PDB entry 5DGB | X-ray diffraction, 1.79 A resolution | chains A and T of the 3 polymer chains in the assembly

== Chain A ==
Protein: DNA polymerase eta
Organism: Homo sapiens
Notes: EC 2.7.7.7
Reference sequence: Q9Y253 (POLH_HUMAN); numbering as in UniProt (aligned over 1-432)
Amino-acid sequence (435 residues; each row starts with the number of its first residue; numbers below 1 keep their minus sign (Gly-2 is residue -2)):
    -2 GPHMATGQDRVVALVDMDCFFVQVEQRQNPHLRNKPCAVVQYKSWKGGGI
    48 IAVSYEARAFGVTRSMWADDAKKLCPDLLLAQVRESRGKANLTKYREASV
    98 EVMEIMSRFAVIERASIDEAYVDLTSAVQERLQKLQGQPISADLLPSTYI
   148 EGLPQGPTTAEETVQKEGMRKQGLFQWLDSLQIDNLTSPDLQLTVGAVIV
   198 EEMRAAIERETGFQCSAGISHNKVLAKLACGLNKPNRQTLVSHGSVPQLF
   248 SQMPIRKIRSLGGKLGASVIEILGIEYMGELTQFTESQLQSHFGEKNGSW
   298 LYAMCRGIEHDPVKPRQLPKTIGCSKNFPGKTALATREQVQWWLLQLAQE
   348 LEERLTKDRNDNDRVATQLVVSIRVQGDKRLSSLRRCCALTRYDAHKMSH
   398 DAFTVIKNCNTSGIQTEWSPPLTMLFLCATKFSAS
Unresolved in the structure: 155-159
Construct notes: expression tag (-2 to 0)
Ion coordination: Mg2+ site 1: Asp13, Met14, Asp115 (together with 1FZ); Mg2+ site 2: Asp13, Asp115, Glu116 (together with 1FZ)
Small-molecule neighbours: 1FZ (5'-O-[(R)-hydroxy{[(R)-hydroxy(phosphonooxy)phosphoryl]amino}phosphoryl]thymidine): Asp13, Met14, Asp15, Cys16, Phe17, Phe18, Ile48, Ala49, Tyr52, Arg55, Arg61, Ile114, Asp115, Glu116, Lys231
Swiss-Prot annotation at these positions:
  - binding site (Mg(2+)): Asp13, Met14, Asp115, Glu116
  - binding site (Mn(2+)): Asp13, Met14, Asp115, Glu116
  - binding site (a 2'-deoxyribonucleoside 5'-triphosphate): Arg61
What the authors report for this chain:
  - binding site for the 12-nt DNA strand (chain T): Gln38
  - conformationally variable residues (side-chain flip): Arg61

== Chain T ==
Molecule: 12-nt DNA strand
Sequence (12 nucleotides; numbered 1 to 12; the number before each row is that of its first residue):
     1 CATAXTGACGCT
Modified / non-standard residues: EDA (3-[2-deoxy-ribofuranosyl]-3H-1,3,4,5a,8-pentaaza-as-indacene-5'-monophosphate) at position 5

== Chain A / chain T interface ==
Residue-residue contacts - 43 pairs, chain A then chain T:
  Gln38(A) - DA4(T)  hydrogen bond to the sugar
  Tyr39(A) - DA4(T)  phosphate contact
  Tyr39(A) - EDA_5(T)  hydrogen bond to the phosphate
  Trp42(A) - DA2(T)  stacking on the base
  Gly46(A) - DT3(T)  base contact
  Ile47(A) - DT3(T)  base contact
  Ile48(A) - DT3(T)  base contact
  Ile48(A) - DA4(T)  base contact
  Arg61(A) - DT3(T)  base contact
  Arg61(A) - DA4(T)  base contact
  Ser62(A) - DT3(T)  base contact
  Trp64(A) - DT3(T)  sugar contact
  Lys86(A) - DT6(T)  salt bridge to the phosphate
  Leu89(A) - EDA_5(T)  phosphate contact
  Leu89(A) - DT6(T)  phosphate contact
  Arg93(A) - DT6(T)  salt bridge to the phosphate
  Arg93(A) - DG7(T)  salt bridge to the phosphate
  Lys311(A) - DC9(T)  phosphate contact
  Arg313(A) - DA8(T)  salt bridge to the phosphate
  Pro316(A) - DA8(T)  phosphate contact
  Lys317(A) - DA8(T)  hydrogen bond to the phosphate
  Lys317(A) - DC9(T)  phosphate contact
  Thr318(A) - DG7(T)  sugar contact
  Thr318(A) - DA8(T)  hydrogen bond to the phosphate
  Ile319(A) - DG7(T)  phosphate contact
  Gly320(A) - DT6(T)  sugar contact
  Gly320(A) - DG7(T)  hydrogen bond to the phosphate
  Cys321(A) - DT6(T)  phosphate contact
  Ser322(A) - EDA_5(T)  sugar contact
  Ser322(A) - DT6(T)  hydrogen bond to the phosphate
  Lys323(A) - EDA_5(T)  salt bridge to the phosphate
  Asn324(A) - DA4(T)  hydrogen bond to the phosphate
  Asn324(A) - EDA_5(T)  hydrogen bond to the phosphate
  Pro326(A) - DC1(T)  phosphate contact
  Pro326(A) - DA2(T)  sugar contact
  Pro326(A) - DA4(T)  phosphate contact
  Gly327(A) - DC1(T)  hydrogen bond to the phosphate
  Gly327(A) - DA2(T)  phosphate contact
  Thr329(A) - DA2(T)  base contact
  Arg351(A) - DT6(T)  salt bridge to the phosphate
  Arg351(A) - DG7(T)  salt bridge to the phosphate
  Leu378(A) - DT6(T)  base contact
  Leu378(A) - DG7(T)  base contact
Interface residues without a listed pair, chain A (35 interface residues in all): Ala87, Glu110, Arg111, Lys293, Glu347, Lys376, Phe423
Interface residues without a listed pair, chain T (11 interface residues in all): DG10, DC11

== Summary ==
Chain A and chain T form an interface of 35 and 11 residues respectively; the contacts include 9 hydrogen
bonds, 7 salt bridges and 1 aromatic stacking contact. Polar pairs include Gln38(A)-DA4(T), Tyr39(A)-EDA_5(T)
and Lys317(A)-DA8(T). The paper reports a binding site for the 12-nt DNA strand (chain T) at Gln38(A);
conformational variability at Arg61(A).
Here chain A is DNA polymerase eta (Homo sapiens) and chain T is a 12-nt DNA strand. Entry 5DGB (CRYSTAL
STRUCTURE OF HUMAN DNA POLYMERASE ETA EXTENDING AN 1,N6-ETHENODEOXYADENOSINE : dA PAIR BY INSERTING dTMPNPP
...) was determined by X-ray diffraction together with 5DG7, 5DG8, 5DG9 and 5DGA from the same study.
